Entry 5M73 (X-ray diffraction, 3.40 A resolution); this record covers chains A and C of the 4 polymer chains in the assembly.

# Chain A
Molecule: Human gene for small cytoplasmic 7SL RNA (7L30.1)
Organism: Homo sapiens
Sequence (145 nucleotides; row label = number of the first residue in the row):
   105 XGGUGUCCGC ACUAAGUUCG GCAUCAAUAU GGUGACCUCC CGGGAGCGGG GGACCACCAG
   165 GUUGCCUAAG GAGGGGUGAA CCGGCCCAGG UCGGAAACGG AGCAGGUCAA AACUCCCGUG
   225 CUGAUCAGUA GUGGGAUCGC GCCUA
Sequence notes: insertion (105, 249)
Modified positions: GTP (guanosine-5'-triphosphate) at position 105
Ion coordination: K+ site 1: G109, U110, U241, G243; Mg2+ site 1 near U132 (its only coordinating residue here); Mg2+ site 2 near G178 (its only coordinating residue here); K+ site 2: G193, G194, U195; Mg2+ site 3 near G209 (its only coordinating residue here); K+ site 3: G210, U211; Mg2+ site 4 near C220 (its only coordinating residue here); Mg2+ site 5 near G237 (its only coordinating residue here); Mg2+ site 6 near G239 (its only coordinating residue here); Mg2+ site 7 near U241 (its only coordinating residue here)
Reported in the primary citation:
  - K+ coordination: G109, U110, U241, G243
  - mutagenesis - U110C (KD of 427 nM): decreased binding to Signal recognition particle subunit SRP72
  - conformationally variable residues: G232

# Chain C
Name: Signal recognition particle subunit SRP68
Organism: Homo sapiens
UniProtKB: Q9UHB9 (SRP68_HUMAN); residue numbers follow UniProt; this construct covers 60-254
Chain sequence (203 residues; each row starts with the number of its first residue):
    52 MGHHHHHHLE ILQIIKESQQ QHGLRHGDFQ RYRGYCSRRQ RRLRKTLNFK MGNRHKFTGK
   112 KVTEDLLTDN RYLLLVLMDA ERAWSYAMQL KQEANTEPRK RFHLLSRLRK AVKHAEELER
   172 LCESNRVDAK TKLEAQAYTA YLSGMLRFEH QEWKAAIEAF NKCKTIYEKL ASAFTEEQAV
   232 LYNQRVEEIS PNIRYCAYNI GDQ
Disordered / not traced: 52-57
Sequence notes: initiating methionine (52); expression tag (53-59); conflict Asp116 (Glu in Q9UHB9)
Curated features (UniProtKB/Swiss-Prot):
  - modified residue: Ser241 (Phosphoserine)
  - mutagenesis: Tyr86 (Y86A: Loss of interaction with SRP72)
Ion coordination: Mg2+ near Gln70 (its only coordinating residue here)
Reported in the primary citation:
  - binding site for Human gene for small cytoplasmic 7SL RNA (7L30.1) (chain A): Phe108

# Chain A / chain C interface
Contacting residue pairs - 47 pairs, chain A then chain C:
  U117(A) with Thr97(C), phosphate contact; Arg122(C), hydrogen bond to the phosphate
  A118(A) with Arg122(C), salt bridge to the phosphate
  A119(A) with His73(C), phosphate contact; Tyr86(C), phosphate contact; Arg90(C), salt bridge to the phosphate; Arg93(C), salt bridge to the phosphate
  G120(A) with Tyr86(C), phosphate contact; Arg89(C), salt bridge to the phosphate; Arg93(C), salt bridge to the phosphate
  G124(A) with Arg105(C), base contact
  U166(A) with Phe153(C), phosphate contact
  U167(A) with Arg150(C), hydrogen bond to the base; Phe153(C), base contact
  G168(A) with Arg160(C), salt bridge to the phosphate; His201(C), phosphate contact
  C170(A) with Ser157(C), base contact
  U171(A) with Arg158(C), hydrogen bond to the base; Lys164(C), salt bridge to the phosphate
  A172(A) with Phe108(C), stacking on the base; Lys161(C), phosphate contact
  A173(A) with Arg158(C), hydrogen bond to the phosphate; Lys161(C), salt bridge to the phosphate
  G174(A) with His154(C), salt bridge to the phosphate; Arg158(C), salt bridge to the phosphate
  A176(A) with Arg150(C), hydrogen bond to the base; Lys151(C), salt bridge to the phosphate
  U223(A) with Arg84(C), salt bridge to the phosphate; Tyr137(C), sugar contact
  G224(A) with Ser88(C), phosphate contact; Arg133(C), salt bridge to the phosphate
  C225(A) with Gln91(C), phosphate contact; Arg95(C), salt bridge to the phosphate; Met102(C), phosphate contact; Gly103(C), hydrogen bond to the phosphate; Phe108(C), sugar contact; Arg133(C), salt bridge to the phosphate
  U226(A) with Arg92(C), base contact; Arg95(C), salt bridge to the phosphate; Lys101(C), phosphate contact; Met102(C), hydrogen bond to the phosphate; Gly103(C), hydrogen bond to the phosphate; Asn104(C), sugar contact; Arg105(C), hydrogen bond to the sugar
  G227(A) with Arg92(C), salt bridge to the phosphate; Lys101(C), salt bridge to the phosphate; Arg105(C), hydrogen bond to the sugar
Also at the interface, not in a pair above, chain A (23 interface residues in all): U121, G125, G222, A228
Also at the interface, not in a pair above, chain C (34 interface residues in all): Arg82, Leu94, Lys96, His106

# In short
The interface between chain A and chain C involves 23 residues on one side and 34 on the other; the contacts
include 10 hydrogen bonds, 18 salt bridges and 1 aromatic stacking contact. Polar contacts include
U167(A)-Arg150(C), U171(A)-Arg158(C) and A176(A)-Arg150(C). The paper reports a binding site for Human gene
for small cytoplasmic 7SL RNA (7L30.1) (chain A) at Phe108(C); U110C of chain A reduces binding to Signal
recognition particle subunit SRP72.
Chain A is Human gene for small cytoplasmic 7SL RNA (7L30.1) and chain C is Signal recognition particle
subunit SRP68, both from Homo sapiens; the structure, Structure of the human SRP S domain with SRP72
RNA-binding domain, was determined by X-ray diffraction (same publication as 5M72).
